1Q5B - chains A and C of the 3 polymer chains in the assembly; structure by electron microscopy, 30.00 A resolution (very low resolution: no residue pairs are listed; an interface is given only as per-side residue counts).

Chain A (and C):
Protein: EP-cadherin
Organism: Mus musculus
Notes: fragment: residues 1-546 of PDB entry 1L3W; chain C of this document is another copy of the same molecule, construct and numbering; everything in this record applies to it too
Sequence (880 residues; row label = number of the first residue in the row; numbers below 1 keep their minus sign (Met-154 is residue -154)):
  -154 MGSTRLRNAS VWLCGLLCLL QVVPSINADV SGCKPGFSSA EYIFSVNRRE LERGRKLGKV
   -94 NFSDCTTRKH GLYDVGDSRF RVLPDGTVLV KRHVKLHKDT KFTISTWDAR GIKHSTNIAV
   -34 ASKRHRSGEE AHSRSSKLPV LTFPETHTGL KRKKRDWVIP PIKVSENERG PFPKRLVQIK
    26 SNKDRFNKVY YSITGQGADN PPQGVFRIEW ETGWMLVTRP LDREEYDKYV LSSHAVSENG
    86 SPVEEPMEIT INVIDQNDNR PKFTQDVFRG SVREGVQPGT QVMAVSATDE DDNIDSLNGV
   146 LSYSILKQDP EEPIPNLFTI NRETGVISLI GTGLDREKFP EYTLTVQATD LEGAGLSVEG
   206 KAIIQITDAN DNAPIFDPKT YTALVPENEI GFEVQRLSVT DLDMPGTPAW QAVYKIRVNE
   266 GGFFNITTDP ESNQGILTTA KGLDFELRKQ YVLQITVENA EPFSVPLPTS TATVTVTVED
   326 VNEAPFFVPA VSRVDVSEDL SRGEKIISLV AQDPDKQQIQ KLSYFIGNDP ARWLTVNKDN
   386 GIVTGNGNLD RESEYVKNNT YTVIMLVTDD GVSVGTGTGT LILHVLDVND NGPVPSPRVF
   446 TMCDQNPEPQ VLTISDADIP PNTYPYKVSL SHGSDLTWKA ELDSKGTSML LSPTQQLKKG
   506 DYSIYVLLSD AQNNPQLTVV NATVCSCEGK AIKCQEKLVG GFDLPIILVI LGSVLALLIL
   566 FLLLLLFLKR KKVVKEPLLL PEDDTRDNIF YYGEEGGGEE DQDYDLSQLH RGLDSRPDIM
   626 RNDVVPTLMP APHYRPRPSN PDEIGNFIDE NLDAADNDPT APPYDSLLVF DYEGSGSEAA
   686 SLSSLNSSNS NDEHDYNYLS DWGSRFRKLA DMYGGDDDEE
Disordered / not traced: -154 to 0, 541-725
Disulfide bonds: Cys448-Cys532, Cys530-Cys539
Glycans and other covalent adducts: N-acetylglucosamine (NAG) linked to Thr188, Thr227, Thr245, Asn270, Thr273, Thr316, Thr318, Thr320, Asn403, Thr407, Thr421, Thr423, Asn526; 2-acetamido-2-deoxy-alpha-D-glucopyranose (NDG) linked to Thr314, Thr425
Metal / ion sites: Ca2+ site 1: Glu11, Glu69, Asp100, Gln101, Asp103, Asp136; Ca2+ site 2: Glu11, Asn12, Asp67, Glu69, Asp103; Ca2+ site 3: Asn102, Asn104, Asp134, Asp136, Asn143, Asp195; Ca2+ site 4: Glu119, Glu182, Asp213, Ala214, Asp216, Asp248; Ca2+ site 5: Glu119, Asp180, Glu182, Asp216; Ca2+ site 6: Asn215, Asn217, Asp246, Asp248, Ala254, Asn304; Ca2+ site 7: Glu232, Asp289, Glu291, Glu328; Ca2+ site 8: Glu232, Glu291, Asp325, Val326, Glu328, Asp360; Ca2+ site 9: Asn327, Glu328, Asp358, Asp360, Gln365, Asp414; Ca2+ site 10: Glu343, Asp395, Glu397, Asp435; Ca2+ site 11: Glu343, Glu397, Asp432, Val433, Asp435; Ca2+ site 12: Asn434, Asn436, Asp461, Asp463, Asn467, Asp515

Chain A / chain C interface:
At this resolution (30 A) residue pairs are not listed: 27 residues of chain A and 25 of chain C lie at the interface.

In short:
Chain A and chain C form an interface of 27 and 25 residues respectively. Covalently linked
N-acetylglucosamine: at Thr188(A), Thr227(A), Thr245(A), Asn270(A), Thr273(A) and Thr316(A) and 7 more.
2-acetamido-2-deoxy-alpha-D-glucopyranose is covalently linked to Thr314(A) and Thr425(A).
Chain A and chain C are both EP-cadherin (Mus musculus); the structure, lambda-shaped TRANS and CIS
interactions of cadherins model based on fitting C-cadherin (1L3W) to 3D map ..., was determined by electron
microscopy together with 1Q55, 1Q5A and 1Q5C from the same study.
